PDB entry 4Z1L | X-ray diffraction, 3.00 A resolution | chains O and P of the 28 polymer chains in the assembly

== Chain O ==
Name: Proteasome subunit alpha type-2
From: Saccharomyces cerevisiae
Notes: EC 3.4.25.1
Reference sequence: P23639 (PSA2_YEAST); numbering as in UniProt (aligned over 1-250)
Chain sequence (250 residues; row label = number of the first residue in the row):
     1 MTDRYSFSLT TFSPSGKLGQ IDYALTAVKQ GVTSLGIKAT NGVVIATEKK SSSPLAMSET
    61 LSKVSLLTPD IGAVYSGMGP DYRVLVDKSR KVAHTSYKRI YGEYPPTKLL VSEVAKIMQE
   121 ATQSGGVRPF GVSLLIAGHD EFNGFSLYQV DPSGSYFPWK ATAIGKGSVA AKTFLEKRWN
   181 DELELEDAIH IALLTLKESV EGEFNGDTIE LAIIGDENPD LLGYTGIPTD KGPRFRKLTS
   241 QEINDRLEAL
UniProt features mapped onto this chain:
  - cross-link: K108 (Glycyl lysine isopeptide (Lys-Gly) (interchain with G-Cter in ubiquitin))

== Chain P ==
Name: Proteasome subunit alpha type-3
From: Saccharomyces cerevisiae
Notes: EC 3.4.25.1
Reference sequence: P23638 (PSA3_YEAST); residues 0-257 here correspond to UniProt positions 1-258 (UniProt number = residue number + 1)
Chain sequence (258 residues; numbered 0 to 257; the number before each row is that of its first residue; numbering starts at 0):
     0 MGSRRYDSRT TIFSPEGRLY QVEYALESIS HAGTAIGIMA SDGIVLAAER KVTSTLLEQD
    60 TSTEKLYKLN DKIAVAVAGL TADAEILINT ARIHAQNYLK TYNEDIPVEI LVRRLSDIKQ
   120 GYTQHGGLRP FGVSFIYAGY DDRYGYQLYT SNPSGNYTGW KAISVGANTS AAQTLLQMDY
   180 KDDMKVDDAI ELALKTLSKT TDSSALTYDR LEFATIRKGA NDGEVYQKIF KPQEIKDILV
   240 KTGITKKDED EEADEDMK
Unresolved in the structure: 0, 245-257
UniProt features mapped onto this chain:
  - cross-link (Glycyl lysine isopeptide (Lys-Gly)): K99 (interchain with G-Cter in ubiquitin), K198 (interchain with G-Cter in ubiquitin), K230 (interchain with G-Cter in ubiquitin)

== How chain O and chain P interact ==
Pairs across the interface (63; chain O residue first):
  R4(O) - S2(P)  hydrogen bond (backbone-side chain)
  Y5(O) - S2(P)
  Y5(O) - Y5(P)
  S6(O) - G125(P)
  S6(O) - L127(P)
  F7(O) - S2(P)
  F7(O) - Y5(P)
  F7(O) - D6(P)
  F7(O) - G126(P)
  S8(O) - G126(P)  hydrogen bond (backbone-backbone)
  S8(O) - L127(P)
  S8(O) - R128(P)  hydrogen bond (side chain-backbone)
  T10(O) - R128(P)
  T11(O) - S7(P)
  T11(O) - T9(P)
  T11(O) - Q20(P)
  F12(O) - Q20(P)
  F12(O) - Y23(P)
  F12(O) - A24(P)  hydrophobic
  F12(O) - S27(P)
  F12(O) - R128(P)
  F12(O) - P129(P)
  F12(O) - G131(P)
  S13(O) - Y23(P)
  P14(O) - Y23(P)  hydrophobic
  P14(O) - E26(P)
  S15(O) - E26(P)
  S15(O) - H30(P)
  G16(O) - Y23(P)
  G16(O) - E26(P)
  G16(O) - S27(P)  hydrogen bond (backbone-side chain)
  K38(O) - E57(P)  salt bridge
  S112(O) - E84(P)
  K116(O) - I85(P)
  Q119(O) - A81(P)
  Q119(O) - D82(P)  hydrogen bond
  Q119(O) - I85(P)
  Q119(O) - R128(P)
  T122(O) - R128(P)  hydrogen bond (backbone-side chain)
  Q123(O) - Y121(P)
  Q123(O) - L127(P)
  Q123(O) - R128(P)  hydrogen bond (side chain-backbone)
  Q123(O) - P129(P)
  Q123(O) - F130(P)
  G125(O) - L127(P)
  S153(O) - A81(P)
  G154(O) - A81(P)
  Y156(O) - E84(P)  hydrogen bond
  F157(O) - L56(P)  hydrophobic
  P158(O) - L56(P)
  P158(O) - E57(P)  hydrogen bond (backbone-backbone)
  P158(O) - T60(P)
  P158(O) - S61(P)
  W159(O) - S53(P)
  W159(O) - L55(P)
  W159(O) - L56(P)
  K160(O) - T54(P)  hydrogen bond (side chain-backbone)
  K160(O) - L55(P)  hydrogen bond (backbone-backbone)
  K160(O) - L56(P)
  K160(O) - E57(P)
  A161(O) - L55(P)
  L175(O) - L55(P)  hydrophobic
  E176(O) - T54(P)
Also at the interface, not in a pair above, chain O (34 interface residues in all): L18, S124, Y148, S155, W179
Also at the interface, not in a pair above, chain P (32 interface residues in all): L79, T80

== Overview ==
34 residues of chain O and 32 residues of chain P are in contact; the contacts include 11 hydrogen bonds and 1
salt bridge. Polar contacts include K38(O)-E57(P), R4(O)-S2(P) and S8(O)-R128(P).
Chain O is Proteasome subunit alpha type-2 and chain P is Proteasome subunit alpha type-3, both from
Saccharomyces cerevisiae; the structure, Yeast 20S proteasome in complex with belactosin C derivative 3, was
determined by X-ray diffraction.
